9KNT - chains A and B of the 4 polymer chains in the assembly; structure by electron microscopy, 3.40 A resolution.

# Chain A
Protein: RNA-directed RNA polymerase L
From: Measles virus strain Ichinose-B95a
Notes: EC 2.7.7.48, 3.6.1.-, 2.7.7.88, 2.1.1.375
Reference sequence: Q9WMB3 (L_MEASC); residues 1-2183 here = UniProt positions 1-2183
Amino-acid sequence (2183 residues; row label = number of the first residue in the row):
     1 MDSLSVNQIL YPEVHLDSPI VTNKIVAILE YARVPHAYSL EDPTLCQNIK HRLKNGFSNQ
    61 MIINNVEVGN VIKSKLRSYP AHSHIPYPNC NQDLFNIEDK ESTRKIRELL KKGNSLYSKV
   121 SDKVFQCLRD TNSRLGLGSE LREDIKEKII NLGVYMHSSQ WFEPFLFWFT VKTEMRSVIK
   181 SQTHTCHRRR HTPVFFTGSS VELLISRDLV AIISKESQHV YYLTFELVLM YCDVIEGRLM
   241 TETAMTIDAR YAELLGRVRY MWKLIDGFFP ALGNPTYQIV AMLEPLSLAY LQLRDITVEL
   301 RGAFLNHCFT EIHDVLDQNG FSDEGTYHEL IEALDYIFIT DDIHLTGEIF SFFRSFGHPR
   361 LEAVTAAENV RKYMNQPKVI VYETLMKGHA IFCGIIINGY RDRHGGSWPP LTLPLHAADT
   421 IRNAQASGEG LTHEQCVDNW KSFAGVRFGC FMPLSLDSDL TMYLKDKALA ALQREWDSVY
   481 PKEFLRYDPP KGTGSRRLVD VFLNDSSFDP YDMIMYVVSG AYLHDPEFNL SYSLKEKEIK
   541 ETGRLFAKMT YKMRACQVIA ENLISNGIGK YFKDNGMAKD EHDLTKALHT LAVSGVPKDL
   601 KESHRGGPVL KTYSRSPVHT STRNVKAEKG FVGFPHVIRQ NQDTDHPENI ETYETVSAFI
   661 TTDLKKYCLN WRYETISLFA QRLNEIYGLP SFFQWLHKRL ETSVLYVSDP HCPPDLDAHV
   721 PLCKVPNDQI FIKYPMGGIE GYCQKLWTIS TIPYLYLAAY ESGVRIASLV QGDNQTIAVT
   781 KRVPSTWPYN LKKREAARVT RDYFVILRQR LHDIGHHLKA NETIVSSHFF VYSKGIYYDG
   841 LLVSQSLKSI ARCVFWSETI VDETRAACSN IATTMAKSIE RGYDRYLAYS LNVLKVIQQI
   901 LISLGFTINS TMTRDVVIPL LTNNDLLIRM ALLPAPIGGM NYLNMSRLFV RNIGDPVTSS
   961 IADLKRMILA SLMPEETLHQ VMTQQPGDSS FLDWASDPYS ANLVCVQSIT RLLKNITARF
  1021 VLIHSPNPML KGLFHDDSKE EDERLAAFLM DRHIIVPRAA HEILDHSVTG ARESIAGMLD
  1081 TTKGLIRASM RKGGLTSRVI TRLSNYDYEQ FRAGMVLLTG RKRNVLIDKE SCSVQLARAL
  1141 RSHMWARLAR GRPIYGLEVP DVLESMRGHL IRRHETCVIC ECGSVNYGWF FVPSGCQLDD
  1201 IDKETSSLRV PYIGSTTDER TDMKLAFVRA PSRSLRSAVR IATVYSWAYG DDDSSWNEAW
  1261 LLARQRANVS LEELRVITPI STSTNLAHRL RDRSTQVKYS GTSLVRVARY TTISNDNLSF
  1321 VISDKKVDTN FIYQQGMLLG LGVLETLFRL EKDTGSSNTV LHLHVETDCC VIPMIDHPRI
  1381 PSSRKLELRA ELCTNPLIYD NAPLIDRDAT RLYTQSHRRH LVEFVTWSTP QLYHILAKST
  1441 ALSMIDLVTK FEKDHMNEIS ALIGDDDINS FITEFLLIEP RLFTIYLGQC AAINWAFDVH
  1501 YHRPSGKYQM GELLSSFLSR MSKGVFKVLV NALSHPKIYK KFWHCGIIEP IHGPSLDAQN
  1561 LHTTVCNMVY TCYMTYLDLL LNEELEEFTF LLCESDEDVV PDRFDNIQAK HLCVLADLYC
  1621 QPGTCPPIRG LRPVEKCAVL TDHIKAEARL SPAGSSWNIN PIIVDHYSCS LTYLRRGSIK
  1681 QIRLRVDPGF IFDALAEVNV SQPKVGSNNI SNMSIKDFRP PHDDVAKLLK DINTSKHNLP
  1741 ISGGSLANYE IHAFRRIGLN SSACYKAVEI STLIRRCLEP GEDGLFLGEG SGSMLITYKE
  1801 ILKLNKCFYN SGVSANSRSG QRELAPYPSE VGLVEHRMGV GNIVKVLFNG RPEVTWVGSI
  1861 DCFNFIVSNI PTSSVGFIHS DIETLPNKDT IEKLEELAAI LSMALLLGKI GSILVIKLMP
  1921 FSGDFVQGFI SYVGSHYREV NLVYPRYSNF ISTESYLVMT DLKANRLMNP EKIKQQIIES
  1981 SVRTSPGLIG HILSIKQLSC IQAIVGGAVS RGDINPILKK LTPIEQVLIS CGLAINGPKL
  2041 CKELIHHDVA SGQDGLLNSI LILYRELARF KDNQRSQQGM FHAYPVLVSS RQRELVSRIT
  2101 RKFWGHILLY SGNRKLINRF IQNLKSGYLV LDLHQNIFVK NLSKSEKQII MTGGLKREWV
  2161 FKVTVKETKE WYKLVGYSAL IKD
Disordered / not traced: 1-6, 575-651, 1202-1231, 1286-1301, 1405-2183
Metal / ion sites: Zn2+ site 1: Cys1132, Cys1369, Cys1370; Zn2+ site 2: Cys1180, His1362
Small-molecule neighbours: A1EF9 (2-methyl-N-[4-[(2S)-2-(2-morpholin-4-ylethyl)piperidin-1-yl]sulfonylphenyl]-5-(trifluoromethyl)pyrazole-3-carboxamide): Leu664, Tyr667, Cys668, Trp671, Ile739, Glu740, Gly741, Gln744, Trp747, Thr748, Thr751, Leu755, Gly772, Asp773, Gln775, Leu811, His816

# Chain B
Protein: Phosphoprotein
From: Measles virus strain Ichinose-B95a
Reference sequence: Q9WMB4 (PHOSP_MEASC); residue numbers follow UniProt; this construct covers 1-507
Amino-acid sequence (507 residues; each row starts with the number of its first residue):
     1 MAEEQARHVK NGLECIRALK AEPIGSLAVE EAMAAWSEIS DNPGQDRATC KEEEAGSSGL
    61 SKPCLSAIGS TEGGAPRIRG QGSGESDDDA ETLGIPSRNL QASSTGLQCY HVYDHSGEAV
   121 KGIQDADSIM VQSGLDGDST LSGGDDESEN SDVDIGEPDT EGYAITDRGS APISMGFRAS
   181 DVETAEGGEI HELLKLQSRG NNFPKLGKTL NVPPPPNPSR ASTSETPIKK GTDARLASFG
   241 TEIASLLTGG ATQCARKSPS EPSGPGAPAG NVPECVSNAA LIQEWTPESG TTISPRSQNN
   301 EEGGDYYDDE LFSDVQDIKT ALAKIHEDNQ KIISKLESLL LLKGEVESIK KQINRQNISI
   361 STLEGHLSSI MIAIPGLGKD PNDPTADVEL NPDLKPIIGR DSGRALAEVL KKPVASRQLQ
   421 GMTNGRTSSR GQLLKEFQLK PIGKKVSSAV GFVPDTGPAS RSVIRSIIKS SRLEEDRKRY
   481 LMTLLDDIKG ANDLAKFHQM LMKIIMK
Disordered / not traced: 1-352, 381-507
UniProt features mapped onto this chain:
  - region (Interaction with the L polymerase): Ser361 to Leu377, Pro396 to Leu410
  - modified residue (Phosphoserine): Ser86, Ser151

# Interface between chain A and chain B
Pairs across the interface - 20 pairs, chain A then chain B:
  Asn375(A) - Gly376(B)
  Pro377(A) - Ile374(B)
  Lys378(A) - Ile372(B)
  Lys378(A) - Ala373(B)
  Lys378(A) - Ile374(B)  hydrogen bond (backbone-backbone)
  Val379(A) - Ile372(B)
  Ile380(A) - Met371(B)
  Ile380(A) - Ile372(B)  hydrogen bond (backbone-backbone)
  Tyr382(A) - Ile370(B)  hydrogen bond (backbone-backbone)
  Lys441(A) - Glu364(B)  salt bridge
  Lys441(A) - Ser368(B)  hydrogen bond
  Arg672(A) - Ile374(B)
  Glu674(A) - Ile374(B)
  Glu701(A) - Gly378(B)
  Glu701(A) - Lys379(B)
  Thr702(A) - Lys379(B)
  Tyr734(A) - Gly378(B)
  Met736(A) - Pro375(B)
  Met736(A) - Gly376(B)
  Met736(A) - Leu377(B)
Interface residues without a listed pair, chain A (16 interface residues in all): Val381, Glu383, Trp440
Interface residues without a listed pair, chain B (13 interface residues in all): Leu367

# Overview
16 residues of chain A and 13 residues of chain B are in contact; the contacts include 4 hydrogen bonds and 1
salt bridge. Polar contacts include Lys441(A)-Glu364(B), Lys441(A)-Ser368(B) and Lys378(A)-Ile374(B). Chain A
binds compound A1EF9. Cys1132(A), Cys1369(A) and Cys1370(A) coordinate Zn2+ site 1.
Chain A is RNA-directed RNA polymerase L and chain B is Phosphoprotein, both from Measles virus strain
Ichinose-B95a; the structure, ERDRP-0519-bound measles virus L-P complex, was determined by electron
microscopy, deposited together with 9KNQ, 9KNV and 9KNZ.
